Entry 5T5M (X-ray diffraction, 2.50 A resolution); this record covers chains F and G of the 6 polymer chains in the assembly.

== Chain F ==
Molecule: Tungsten formylmethanofuran dehydrogenase subunit fwdF
From: Methanothermobacter wolfeii
Sequence (349 residues; row label = number of the first residue in the row):
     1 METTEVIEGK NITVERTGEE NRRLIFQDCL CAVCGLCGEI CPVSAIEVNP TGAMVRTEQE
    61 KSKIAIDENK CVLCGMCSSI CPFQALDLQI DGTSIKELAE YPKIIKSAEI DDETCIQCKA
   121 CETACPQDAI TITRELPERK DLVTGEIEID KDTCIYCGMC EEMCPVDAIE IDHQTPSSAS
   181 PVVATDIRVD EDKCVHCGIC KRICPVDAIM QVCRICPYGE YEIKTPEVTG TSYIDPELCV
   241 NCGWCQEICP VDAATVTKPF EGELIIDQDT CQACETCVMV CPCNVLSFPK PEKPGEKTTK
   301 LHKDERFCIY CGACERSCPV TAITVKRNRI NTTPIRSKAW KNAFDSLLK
Unresolved in the structure: 1, 215-220

== Chain G ==
Molecule: Tungsten formylmethanofuran dehydrogenase subunit fwdG
From: Methanothermobacter wolfeii
Sequence (82 residues; numbered 1 to 82; the number before each row is that of its first residue):
     1 MAIGLKAYPE LCHGCGNCVI ACPVNALRSP EVAGGKGPTD DVEIIMIVED GVVNIKNPDL
    61 CGKCGTCVES CPVDAIRLEE LE
Unresolved in the structure: 1, 82

== How chain F and chain G interact ==
Residue-residue contacts - 29 pairs, chain F then chain G:
  N49(F) - I3(G)
  P50(F) - K63(G)
  G52(F) - K63(G)
  G52(F) - C64(G)
  A53(F) - K63(G)  hydrogen bond (backbone-backbone)
  A53(F) - C64(G)
  A53(F) - L78(G)  hydrophobic
  R56(F) - C64(G)
  R56(F) - T66(G)  hydrogen bond
  R56(F) - E69(G)  salt bridge
  T57(F) - V68(G)
  Q59(F) - I3(G)
  Q59(F) - L78(G)  hydrogen bond (side chain-backbone)
  T270(F) - L27(G)
  Q272(F) - P23(G)
  Q272(F) - A26(G)
  Q272(F) - L27(G)
  C274(F) - P23(G)  hydrophobic
  C274(F) - T66(G)
  T276(F) - C64(G)
  T276(F) - T66(G)  hydrogen bond
  S317(F) - C64(G)
  P319(F) - P23(G)  hydrophobic
  P319(F) - V24(G)  hydrophobic
  P319(F) - G62(G)
  P319(F) - C64(G)  hydrophobic
  V320(F) - P23(G)
  V320(F) - V24(G)  hydrophobic
  V320(F) - L27(G)  hydrophobic
Also at the interface, not in a pair above, chain F (17 interface residues in all): M54, D269, M279
Also at the interface, not in a pair above, chain G (15 interface residues in all): A21, G65, E79

== Summary ==
17 residues of chain F and 15 residues of chain G are in contact, with 4 hydrogen bonds and 1 salt bridge.
Among the polar pairs are R56(F)-E69(G), R56(F)-T66(G) and Q59(F)-L78(G).
Here chain F is Tungsten formylmethanofuran dehydrogenase subunit fwdF and chain G is Tungsten
formylmethanofuran dehydrogenase subunit fwdG, both from Methanothermobacter wolfeii. Entry 5T5M
(Tungsten-containing formylmethanofuran dehydrogenase from methanothermobacter wolfeii, trigonal form at 2.5
A) was determined by X-ray diffraction (same publication as 5T5I and 5T61).
